PDB entry 7UX9 | electron microscopy, 3.20 A resolution | chains F and Y of the 11 polymer chains in the assembly

== Chain F ==
Molecule: Histone H3.3
From: Arabidopsis thaliana
UniProt: P59169 (H33_ARATH); residues 0-135 here correspond to UniProt positions 1-136 (UniProt number = residue number + 1)
Amino-acid sequence (136 residues; row label = number of the first residue in the row; numbering starts at 0):
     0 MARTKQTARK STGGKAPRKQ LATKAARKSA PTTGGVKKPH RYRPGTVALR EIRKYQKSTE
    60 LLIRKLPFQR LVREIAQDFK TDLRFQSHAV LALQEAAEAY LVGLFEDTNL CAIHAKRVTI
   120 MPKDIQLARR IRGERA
Not modelled in the structure: 0-39, 135
Curated features (UniProtKB/Swiss-Prot):
  - site: Lys14 (Not N6-methylated), Lys27 (Not N6-acetylated), Thr31 (Impaired recognition by ATXR5 and ATXR6), Lys36 (Not N6-acetylated)
  - modified residue: Lys4 (N6,N6,N6-trimethyllysine), Lys9 (N6,N6,N6-trimethyllysine), Ser10 (Phosphoserine), Thr11 (Phosphothreonine), Lys14 (N6-acetyllysine), Lys18 (N6-acetyllysine), Lys23 (N6-acetyllysine), Lys27 (N6,N6,N6-trimethyllysine), Ser28 (Phosphoserine), Lys36 (N6,N6,N6-trimethyllysine)
What the authors report for this chain:
  - specificity-determining residues: Thr80 (proposed by the authors, not directly observed)

== Chain Y ==
Molecule: sense strand (147-nt DNA)
Sequence (147 nucleotides; row label = number of the first residue in the row):
     1 CTGGAGAATC CCGGTGCCGA GGCCGCTCAA TTGGTCGTAG ACAGCTCTAG CACCGCTTAA
    61 ACGCACGTAC GCGCTGTCCC CCGCGTTTTA ACCGCCAAGG GGATTACTCC CTAGTCTCCA
   121 GGCACGTGTC ACATATATAC ATCCTGT
Not modelled in the structure: 1, 143-147

== How chain F and chain Y interact ==
Contacting residue pairs - 9 pairs, chain F then chain Y:
  Arg40(F) - DT142(Y)  phosphate contact
  Pro43(F) - DA69(Y)  sugar contact
  Thr45(F) - DT142(Y)  hydrogen bond to the phosphate
  Arg63(F) - DA60(Y)  sugar contact
  Arg72(F) - DC51(Y)  salt bridge to the phosphate
  Arg83(F) - DC51(Y)  phosphate contact
  Phe84(F) - DC51(Y)  hydrogen bond to the phosphate
  Val117(F) - DG71(Y)  hydrogen bond to the phosphate
  Thr118(F) - DG71(Y)  phosphate contact
Other interface residues (no listed pair), chain F (14 interface residues in all): Tyr41, Arg42, Leu82, Gln85, Arg116
Other interface residues (no listed pair), chain Y (8 interface residues in all): DG50, DC72, DA141

== Overview ==
14 residues of chain F and 8 residues of chain Y are in contact; the contacts include 3 hydrogen bonds and 1
salt bridge. Polar contacts include Thr45(F)-DT142(Y), Phe84(F)-DC51(Y) and Val117(F)-DG71(Y). From the paper:
the specificity determinant Thr80(F).
Here chain F is Histone H3.3 (Arabidopsis thaliana) and chain Y is sense strand (147-nt DNA). Entry 7UX9
(Arabidopsis DDM1 bound to nucleosome (H2A.W, H2B, H3.3, H4, with 147 bp DNA)) was determined by electron
microscopy.
